Entry 9HNY (electron microscopy, 3.30 A resolution); this record covers chains CA and FO of the 105 polymer chains in the assembly.

[Chain CA]
Molecule: 9S RNA
Organism: Trypanosoma brucei
Sequence (620 nucleotides; each row starts with the number of its first residue; note: 10 numbers in that range are skipped by the numbering (no residue carries them; nothing is unmodelled there); a row labelled like 384A-384J holds insertion residues (384A, then the next letters in order)):
     1 UAAAUUAUGG UCAAUUGUUA GUAUUCAUAU UAAUUUUUUU AAAUGUUUUA UCAUUUUAUA
    61 AAGGUUUAUU UUUGAAAGAU UUUUUGUAUA AAAUUUUAGG AAUAGUUAAU AAUAAUUUAU
   121 AAUUUUGAUU AGAUUGUUUU GUUAAUGCUA UUAGAUGGGU GUGGAAAAAU AAAAAAAAUA
   181 AUUAAUAUAU AUCAAUAAUA AAUUAAAUUA AUCUAUUAGU CAGAAAUGGA UGCCAGCCGU
   241 UGCGGUAAUU UCUAUGCUUU UAAAUAUUAU ACAAUUAUCA UAUUAAAUUG UUAAGUGCUG
   301 AUUUAACCAA UAAAAAUAUA AAUAAUUUUU AUUUGUUUUU AAACACCAUU AGGUAUAUGC
   361 AAAUAUAAAA UUAUAGUAAU UAUA
384A-384J AAUUAUAUUA
   390 UAUUAUA
   402 UUUAUUCAUA UAAUUAAUAG GAUAAUAUUU GUAGUUUUUG AUACCAUGAU AAGGAUUAUA
   462 AAUUGAAAGU GUUAAUAUCA UAAUCAAAAU UUAUUAUUUA UAUUAAAUAU GUAUGUGUAG
   522 AUAAAAUAAG AAAUUAAAAA GGUAUUGUUG CCCACCAAUU UUUAUAAUAA AAAUAACGUG
   582 CAGUAAUUAA UAUAUUUAUA AAAAUAUAUU UUUUUUUUU
Disordered / not traced: 208-227, 254-260, 349-353, 384A-384J, 402-416, 431-440, 489-510, 523-529, 538-559
Construct notes: conflict U614 (A1802 in X02547.1), U615 (G1803 in X02547.1), U616 (C1804 in X02547.1), U618 (A1806 in X02547.1), U619 (A1807 in X02547.1), U620 (A1808 in X02547.1)

[Chain FO]
Name: mt-SAF22
Organism: Trypanosoma brucei
Reference sequence: Q389F9 (Q389F9_TRYB2); numbering as in UniProt (aligned over 1-334)
Sequence (334 residues; numbered 1 to 334; the number before each row is that of its first residue):
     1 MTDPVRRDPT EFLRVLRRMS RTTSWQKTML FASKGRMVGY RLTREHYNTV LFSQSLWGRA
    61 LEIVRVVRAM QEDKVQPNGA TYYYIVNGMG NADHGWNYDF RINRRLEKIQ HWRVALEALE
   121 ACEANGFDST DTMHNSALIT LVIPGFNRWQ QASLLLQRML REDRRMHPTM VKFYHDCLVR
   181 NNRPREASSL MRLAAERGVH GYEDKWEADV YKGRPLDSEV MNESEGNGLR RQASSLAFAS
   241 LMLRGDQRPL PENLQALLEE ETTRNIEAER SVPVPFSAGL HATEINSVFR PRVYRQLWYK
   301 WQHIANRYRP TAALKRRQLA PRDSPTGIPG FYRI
Disordered / not traced: 1, 219-239
Residues lining bound ligands: acetyl coenzyme A (ACO): Trp25, Gln26, Met29, Leu30, Ser33, Arg36, Tyr47, Arg59, Glu62, Arg65, Val66, Ala69, Ile102, Asn103, Arg104

[Interface between chain CA and chain FO]
Residue-residue contacts - 50 pairs, chain CA then chain FO:
  G64(CA) with Arg316(FO), hydrogen bond to the phosphate; Tyr332(FO), sugar contact
  U65(CA) with Arg316(FO), salt bridge to the phosphate; Tyr332(FO), phosphate contact
  G105(CA) with Phe100(FO), base contact; Arg104(FO), hydrogen bond to the base
  U130(CA) with Arg333(FO), phosphate contact
  A131(CA) with Pro329(FO), sugar contact; Arg333(FO), salt bridge to the phosphate
  G132(CA) with Pro325(FO), sugar contact; Pro329(FO), phosphate contact; Gly330(FO), phosphate contact
  A133(CA) with Arg316(FO), salt bridge to the phosphate; Asp323(FO), hydrogen bond to the phosphate; Ser324(FO), sugar contact; Pro325(FO), phosphate contact; Thr326(FO), hydrogen bond to the phosphate
  U134(CA) with Arg317(FO), salt bridge to the phosphate; Arg322(FO), phosphate contact; Asp323(FO), hydrogen bond to the phosphate
  U151(CA) with Arg322(FO), salt bridge to the phosphate
  G157(CA) with Tyr98(FO), base contact
  G158(CA) with Asn97(FO), base contact; Tyr98(FO), hydrogen bond to the phosphate; Ile285(FO), base contact; Asn286(FO), hydrogen bond to the base
  G161(CA) with Phe276(FO), stacking on the base
  U563(CA) with Arg14(FO), phosphate contact; Arg18(FO), salt bridge to the phosphate
  U564(CA) with Arg14(FO), salt bridge to the phosphate; Arg18(FO), salt bridge to the phosphate; Arg21(FO), salt bridge to the phosphate
  A565(CA) with Arg17(FO), salt bridge to the phosphate; Arg21(FO), salt bridge to the phosphate
  U566(CA) with Arg17(FO), salt bridge to the phosphate
  A567(CA) with Ala80(FO), sugar contact; Tyr83(FO), sugar contact; Asp128(FO), base contact; Thr130(FO), base contact
  A568(CA) with Tyr83(FO), phosphate contact; Tyr299(FO), hydrogen bond to the phosphate; Trp301(FO), sugar contact
  U569(CA) with Phe52(FO), base contact; Tyr84(FO), base contact; Trp298(FO), sugar contact; Tyr299(FO), hydrogen bond to the sugar; Lys300(FO), phosphate contact; Trp301(FO), hydrogen bond to the phosphate
  A570(CA) with Arg21(FO), base contact; Lys300(FO), salt bridge to the phosphate
Interface residues without a listed pair, chain CA (21 interface residues in all): G63
Interface residues without a listed pair, chain FO (38 interface residues in all): Asn78, Gly79, Phe127, Met133, Lys315, Ile328

[Summary]
Chain CA and chain FO form an interface of 21 and 38 residues respectively; the contacts include 10 hydrogen
bonds, 13 salt bridges and 1 aromatic stacking contact. Polar pairs include G105(CA)-Arg104(FO),
G158(CA)-Asn286(FO) and U569(CA)-Tyr299(FO). Chain FO binds acetyl coenzyme A.
Here chain CA is 9S RNA and chain FO is mt-SAF22, both from Trypanosoma brucei. Entry 9HNY (Mitoribosomal
small subunit in complex with Mettl15 and Mettl17) was determined by electron microscopy.
